8REC - chains C and D of the 9 polymer chains in the assembly; structure by electron microscopy, 3.50 A resolution.

# Chain C
Molecule: DNA-directed RNA polymerase subunit beta
Source organism: Escherichia coli K-12
UniProt: P0A8V2 (RPOB_ECOLI); residues 1-1341 here = UniProt positions 1-1341
Sequence (1341 residues; numbered 1 to 1341; the number before each row is that of its first residue):
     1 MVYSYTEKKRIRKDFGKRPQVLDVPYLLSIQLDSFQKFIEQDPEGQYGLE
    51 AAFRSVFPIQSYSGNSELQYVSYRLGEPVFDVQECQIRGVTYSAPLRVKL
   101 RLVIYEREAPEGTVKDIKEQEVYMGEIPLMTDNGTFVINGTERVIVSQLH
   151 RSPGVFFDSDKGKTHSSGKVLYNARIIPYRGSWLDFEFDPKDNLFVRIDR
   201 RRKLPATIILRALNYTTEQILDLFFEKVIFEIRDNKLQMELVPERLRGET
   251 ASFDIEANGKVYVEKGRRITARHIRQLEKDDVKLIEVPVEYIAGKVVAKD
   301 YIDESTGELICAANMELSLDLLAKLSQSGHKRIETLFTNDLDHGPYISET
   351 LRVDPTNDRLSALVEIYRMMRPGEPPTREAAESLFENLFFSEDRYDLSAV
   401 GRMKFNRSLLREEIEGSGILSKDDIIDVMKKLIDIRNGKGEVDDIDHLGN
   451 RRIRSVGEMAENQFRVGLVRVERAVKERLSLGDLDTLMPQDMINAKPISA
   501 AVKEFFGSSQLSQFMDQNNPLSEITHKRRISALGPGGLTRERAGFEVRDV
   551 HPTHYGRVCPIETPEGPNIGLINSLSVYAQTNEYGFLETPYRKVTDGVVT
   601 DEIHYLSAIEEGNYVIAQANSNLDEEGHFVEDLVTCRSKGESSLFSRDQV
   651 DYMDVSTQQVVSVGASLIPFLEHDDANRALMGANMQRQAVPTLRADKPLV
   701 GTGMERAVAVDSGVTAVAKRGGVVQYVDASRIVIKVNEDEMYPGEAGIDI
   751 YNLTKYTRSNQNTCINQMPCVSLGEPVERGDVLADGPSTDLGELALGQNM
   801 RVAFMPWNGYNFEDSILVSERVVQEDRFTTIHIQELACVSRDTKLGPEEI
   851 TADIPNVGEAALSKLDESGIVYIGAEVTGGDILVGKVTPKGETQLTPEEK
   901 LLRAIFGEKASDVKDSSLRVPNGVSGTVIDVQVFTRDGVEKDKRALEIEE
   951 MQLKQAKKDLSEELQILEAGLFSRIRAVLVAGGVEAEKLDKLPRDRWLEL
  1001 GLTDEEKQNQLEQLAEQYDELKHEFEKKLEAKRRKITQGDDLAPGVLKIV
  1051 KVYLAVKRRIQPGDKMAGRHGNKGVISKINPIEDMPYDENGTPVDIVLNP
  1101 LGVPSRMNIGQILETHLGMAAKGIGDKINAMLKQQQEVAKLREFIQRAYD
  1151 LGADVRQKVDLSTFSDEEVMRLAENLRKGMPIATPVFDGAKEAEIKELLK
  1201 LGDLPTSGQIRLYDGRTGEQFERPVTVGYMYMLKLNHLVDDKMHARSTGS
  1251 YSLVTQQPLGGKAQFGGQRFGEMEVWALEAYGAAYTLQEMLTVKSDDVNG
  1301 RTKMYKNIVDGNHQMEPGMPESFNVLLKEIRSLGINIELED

# Chain D
Molecule: DNA-directed RNA polymerase subunit beta'
Source organism: Escherichia coli K-12
UniProt: P0A8T7 (RPOC_ECOLI); residue numbers follow UniProt; this construct covers 4-1376
Sequence (1373 residues; numbered 4 to 1376; the number before each row is that of its first residue):
     4 LLKFLKAQTKTEEFDAIKIALASPDMIRSWSFGEVKKPETINYRTFKPER
    54 DGLFCARIFGPVKDYECLCGKYKRLKHRGVICEKCGVEVTQTKVRRERMG
   104 HIELASPTAHIWFLKSLPSRIGLLLDMPLRDIERVLYFESYVVIEGGMTN
   154 LERQQILTEEQYLDALEEFGDEFDAKMGAEAIQALLKSMDLEQECEQLRE
   204 ELNETNSETKRKKLTKRIKLLEAFVQSGNKPEWMILTVLPVLPPDLRPLV
   254 PLDGGRFATSDLNDLYRRVINRNNRLKRLLDLAAPDIIVRNEKRMLQEAV
   304 DALLDNGRRGRAITGSNKRPLKSLADMIKGKQGRFRQNLLGKRVDYSGRS
   354 VITVGPYLRLHQCGLPKKMALELFKPFIYGKLELRGLATTIKAAKKMVER
   404 EEAVVWDILDEVIREHPVLLNRAPTLHRLGIQAFEPVLIEGKAIQLHPLV
   454 CAAYNADFDGDQMAVHVPLTLEAQLEARALMMSTNNILSPANGEPIIVPS
   504 QDVVLGLYYMTRDCVNAKGEGMVLTGPKEAERLYRSGLASLHARVKVRIT
   554 EYEKDANGELVAKTSLKDTTVGRAILWMIVPKGLPYSIVNQALGKKAISK
   604 MLNTCYRILGLKPTVIFADQIMYTGFAYAARSGASVGIDDMVIPEKKHEI
   654 ISEAEAEVAEIQEQFQSGLVTAGERYNKVIDIWAAANDRVSKAMMDNLQT
   704 ETVINRDGQEEKQVSFNSIYMMADSGARGSAAQIRQLAGMRGLMAKPDGS
   754 IIETPITANFREGLNVLQYFISTHGARKGLADTALKTANSGYLTRRLVDV
   804 AQDLVVTEDDCGTHEGIMMTPVIEGGDVKEPLRDRVLGRVTAEDVLKPGT
   854 ADILVPRNTLLHEQWCDLLEENSVDAVKVRSVVSCDTDFGVCAHCYGRDL
   904 ARGHIINKGEAIGVIAAQSIGEPGTQLTMRTFHIGGAASRAAAESSIQVK
   954 NKGSIKLSNVKSVVNSSGKLVITSRNTELKLIDEFGRTKESYKVPYGAVL
  1004 AKGDGEQVAGGETVANWDPHTMPVITEVSGFVRFTDMIDGQTITRQTDEL
  1054 TGLSSLVVLDSAERTAGGKDLRPALKIVDAQGNDVLIPGTDMPAQYFLPG
  1104 KAIVQLEDGVQISSGDTLARIPQESGGTKDITGGLPRVADLFEARRPKEP
  1154 AILAEISGIVSFGKETKGKRRLVITPVDGSDPYEEMIPKWRQLNVFEGER
  1204 VERGDVISDGPEAPHDILRLRGVHAVTRYIVNEVQDVYRLQGVKINDKHI
  1254 EVIVRQMLRKATIVNAGSSDFLEGEQVEYSRVKIANRELEANGKVGATYS
  1304 RDLLGITKASLATESFISAASFQETTRVLTEAAVAGKRDELRGLKENVIV
  1354 GRLIPAGTGYAYHQDRMRRRAAG
Disordered / not traced: 933-944, 1050-1056, 1068-1074, 1089-1096, 1127-1135
Ion coordination: Zn2+ site 1: Cys-70, Leu-71, Cys-88; Mg2+: Asp-460, Asp-462, Asp-464 (shared with 1 residue of chain R); Zn2+ site 2: Cys-888, Cys-898

# How chain C and chain D interact
Residue-residue contacts (343):
  Phe-545(C) / Ala-784(D)
  Phe-545(C) / Asp-785(D)
  Phe-545(C) / Leu-788(D)  hydrophobic
  Arg-548(C) / Arg-780(D)  hydrogen bond (backbone-side chain)
  Arg-548(C) / Leu-788(D)
  Asp-549(C) / Arg-780(D)  hydrogen bond (backbone-side chain)
  Asp-549(C) / Lys-781(D)  salt bridge
  Val-550(C) / Phe-773(D)  hydrophobic
  Val-550(C) / Thr-776(D)
  Val-550(C) / His-777(D)  hydrogen bond (backbone-side chain)
  Val-550(C) / Arg-780(D)
  His-551(C) / Phe-773(D)
  Pro-552(C) / Phe-773(D)  hydrophobic
  His-554(C) / Phe-773(D)
  Tyr-555(C) / Val-769(D)
  Tyr-555(C) / Phe-773(D)  hydrophobic
  Pro-560(C) / Phe-773(D)  hydrophobic
  Pro-560(C) / Thr-776(D)
  Ile-561(C) / Tyr-772(D)  hydrophobic
  Thr-563(C) / Arg-780(D)
  Gly-566(C) / Ala-787(D)
  Ile-569(C) / Leu-783(D)  hydrophobic
  Asn-573(C) / Arg-780(D)  hydrogen bond
  Gln-618(C) / Val-769(D)
  Gln-618(C) / Leu-770(D)
  Asn-620(C) / Asn-768(D)
  Arg-637(C) / Leu-770(D)
  Ser-642(C) / Leu-770(D)
  Thr-657(C) / Val-769(D)
  Val-660(C) / Val-769(D)  hydrophobic
  Val-660(C) / Phe-773(D)  hydrophobic
  Leu-671(C) / Tyr-772(D)  hydrogen bond (backbone-side chain)
  Glu-672(C) / Phe-763(D)
  Glu-672(C) / Gly-766(D)
  Glu-672(C) / Leu-767(D)
  Glu-672(C) / Tyr-772(D)
  His-673(C) / Phe-763(D)  hydrogen bond (side chain-backbone)
  His-673(C) / Arg-764(D)  hydrogen bond (side chain-backbone)
  His-673(C) / Glu-765(D)
  His-673(C) / Gly-766(D)
  Asp-674(C) / Phe-763(D)
  Asp-674(C) / Tyr-772(D)  hydrogen bond (backbone-side chain)
  Asp-675(C) / Phe-763(D)
  Asp-675(C) / Tyr-772(D)
  Ala-676(C) / Tyr-772(D)
  Ala-676(C) / Ala-779(D)  hydrophobic
  Ala-679(C) / Tyr-772(D)
  Leu-680(C) / Leu-783(D)  hydrophobic
  Phe-804(C) / Ala-637(D)
  Phe-804(C) / Ser-638(D)  hydrogen bond (backbone-side chain)
  Met-805(C) / Ala-637(D)
  Pro-806(C) / Asp-505(D)
  Pro-806(C) / Ala-632(D)
  Pro-806(C) / Ala-633(D)
  Pro-806(C) / Ala-637(D)
  Asn-808(C) / Pro-359(D)
  Asn-808(C) / Phe-629(D)
  Asn-808(C) / Ala-633(D)
  Gly-809(C) / Val-357(D)
  Gly-809(C) / Pro-359(D)
  Gly-809(C) / Phe-629(D)
  Tyr-810(C) / Val-357(D)
  Tyr-810(C) / Pro-359(D)
  Asn-811(C) / Asp-505(D)
  Phe-812(C) / Val-357(D)  hydrophobic
  Phe-812(C) / Pro-451(D)  hydrophobic
  Phe-812(C) / Phe-461(D)
  Phe-812(C) / Ser-503(D)
  Phe-812(C) / Gln-504(D)
  Phe-812(C) / Asp-505(D)
  Phe-812(C) / Phe-629(D)  hydrophobic
  Glu-813(C) / Asp-460(D)
  Glu-813(C) / Phe-461(D)
  Glu-813(C) / Gln-504(D)  hydrogen bond
  Asp-814(C) / Asp-460(D)
  Asp-814(C) / Phe-461(D)
  Asp-814(C) / Asp-462(D)
  Ser-815(C) / Val-357(D)
  Ser-815(C) / Phe-461(D)
  Gln-1061(C) / Lys-445(D)
  Gly-1063(C) / Val-354(D)
  Gly-1063(C) / Ala-446(D)
  Lys-1065(C) / Asp-462(D)
  Lys-1073(C) / Asp-462(D)
  Gly-1074(C) / Phe-461(D)
  Gly-1074(C) / Asp-462(D)
  Val-1075(C) / Val-354(D)  hydrophobic
  Val-1075(C) / Ile-355(D)
  Val-1075(C) / Phe-461(D)  hydrogen bond (backbone-backbone)
  Val-1075(C) / Gly-463(D)
  Ile-1076(C) / Thr-356(D)
  Ser-1077(C) / Val-357(D)
  Asn-1099(C) / Asp-505(D)  hydrogen bond
  Pro-1100(C) / Ala-637(D)
  Pro-1100(C) / Val-639(D)  hydrophobic
  Leu-1101(C) / Gln-504(D)
  Leu-1101(C) / Asp-505(D)
  Leu-1101(C) / Leu-508(D)  hydrophobic
  Leu-1101(C) / Met-725(D)  hydrophobic
  Leu-1101(C) / Arg-731(D)
  Val-1103(C) / Val-639(D)  hydrophobic
  Pro-1104(C) / Met-725(D)  hydrophobic
  Pro-1104(C) / Gln-736(D)
  Pro-1104(C) / Leu-740(D)  hydrophobic
  Ser-1105(C) / Arg-731(D)
  Ser-1105(C) / Gln-736(D)
  Arg-1106(C) / Arg-731(D)
  Met-1107(C) / Gln-736(D)
  Met-1107(C) / Gln-739(D)  hydrogen bond
  Met-1107(C) / Leu-740(D)  hydrophobic
  Met-1107(C) / Phe-763(D)  hydrophobic
  Ile-1109(C) / Ile-641(D)  hydrophobic
  Ile-1109(C) / Met-644(D)  hydrophobic
  Ile-1109(C) / Leu-740(D)  hydrophobic
  Ile-1109(C) / Phe-763(D)  hydrophobic
  Ile-1112(C) / Val-639(D)
  Ile-1112(C) / Gly-640(D)
  Ile-1112(C) / Ile-641(D)
  Leu-1113(C) / Ile-641(D)  hydrophobic
  His-1116(C) / Ile-641(D)  hydrogen bond (side chain-backbone)
  Phe-1187(C) / Leu-767(D)
  Phe-1187(C) / Tyr-772(D)  hydrophobic
  Glu-1192(C) / Ile-641(D)
  Glu-1192(C) / Arg-764(D)  salt bridge
  Lys-1196(C) / Ile-641(D)
  Lys-1196(C) / Asp-642(D)  salt bridge
  Gln-1209(C) / Gly-640(D)
  Glu-1219(C) / Arg-634(D)  salt bridge
  Gln-1220(C) / Arg-634(D)  hydrogen bond (backbone-side chain)
  Phe-1221(C) / Ala-633(D)
  Phe-1221(C) / Arg-634(D)
  Phe-1221(C) / Gly-636(D)
  Glu-1222(C) / Tyr-512(D)
  Glu-1222(C) / Tyr-537(D)
  Glu-1222(C) / Arg-634(D)
  Glu-1222(C) / Ser-635(D)
  Arg-1223(C) / Tyr-512(D)
  Arg-1223(C) / Ser-635(D)  hydrogen bond (backbone-backbone)
  Arg-1223(C) / Gly-636(D)
  Arg-1223(C) / Phe-719(D)  hydrogen bond (side chain-backbone)
  Arg-1223(C) / Ser-721(D)
  Arg-1223(C) / Met-724(D)
  Pro-1224(C) / Ser-638(D)
  Val-1225(C) / Gly-636(D)
  Val-1225(C) / Ser-638(D)
  Thr-1226(C) / Ser-638(D)  hydrogen bond (backbone-side chain)
  Thr-1226(C) / Val-639(D)
  Thr-1226(C) / Gly-640(D)
  Val-1239(C) / Lys-445(D)
  Asp-1240(C) / Lys-445(D)
  Lys-1242(C) / Arg-352(D)
  Lys-1242(C) / Ser-353(D)
  Lys-1242(C) / Val-354(D)
  Lys-1242(C) / Gln-465(D)
  Met-1243(C) / Arg-352(D)
  Met-1243(C) / Met-372(D)  hydrophobic
  Met-1243(C) / Lys-445(D)
  His-1244(C) / Gly-351(D)
  His-1244(C) / Arg-352(D)  hydrogen bond (backbone-backbone)
  His-1244(C) / Met-372(D)
  Ala-1245(C) / Ser-350(D)
  Ala-1245(C) / Met-372(D)
  Ala-1245(C) / Glu-375(D)
  Ala-1245(C) / Leu-376(D)  hydrophobic
  Arg-1246(C) / Asp-348(D)
  Arg-1246(C) / Tyr-349(D)  hydrogen bond (backbone-backbone)
  Arg-1246(C) / Ser-350(D)  hydrogen bond (backbone-backbone)
  Arg-1246(C) / Glu-375(D)
  Arg-1246(C) / Leu-376(D)
  Ser-1247(C) / Asp-348(D)
  Ser-1247(C) / Tyr-349(D)
  Ser-1247(C) / Glu-375(D)  hydrogen bond (side chain-backbone)
  Thr-1248(C) / Asp-348(D)
  Thr-1248(C) / Tyr-349(D)
  Tyr-1251(C) / Asp-348(D)  hydrogen bond
  Leu-1253(C) / Arg-99(D)  hydrogen bond (backbone-side chain)
  Val-1254(C) / Asp-248(D)
  Val-1254(C) / Pro-251(D)
  Thr-1255(C) / Gln-340(D)  hydrogen bond
  Gln-1256(C) / Arg-99(D)
  Gln-1257(C) / Gln-340(D)  hydrogen bond (side chain-backbone)
  Gln-1257(C) / Lys-345(D)
  Pro-1258(C) / Arg-346(D)
  Leu-1259(C) / Arg-346(D)
  Gly-1260(C) / Arg-346(D)
  Gly-1261(C) / Arg-346(D)
  Phe-1265(C) / Glu-375(D)
  Gly-1267(C) / Arg-346(D)  hydrogen bond (backbone-side chain)
  Gly-1267(C) / Val-347(D)
  Gln-1268(C) / Val-347(D)  hydrogen bond (backbone-backbone)
  Gln-1268(C) / Ser-350(D)
  Gln-1268(C) / Gly-351(D)
  Gln-1268(C) / Arg-352(D)
  Gln-1268(C) / Ala-467(D)
  Gln-1268(C) / His-469(D)
  Arg-1269(C) / Phe-338(D)  hydrogen bond (side chain-backbone)
  Arg-1269(C) / Arg-339(D)  hydrogen bond (side chain-backbone)
  Arg-1269(C) / Gly-344(D)  hydrogen bond (side chain-backbone)
  Arg-1269(C) / Arg-346(D)
  Phe-1270(C) / Leu-343(D)
  Phe-1270(C) / Gly-344(D)
  Phe-1270(C) / Lys-345(D)  hydrogen bond (backbone-backbone)
  Phe-1270(C) / His-469(D)
  Gly-1271(C) / Leu-343(D)
  Glu-1272(C) / Phe-338(D)
  Glu-1272(C) / Leu-342(D)
  Glu-1272(C) / Leu-343(D)  hydrogen bond (backbone-backbone)
  Glu-1272(C) / Arg-798(D)  salt bridge
  Met-1273(C) / Thr-428(D)
  Glu-1274(C) / Asn-424(D)
  Glu-1274(C) / Ala-426(D)
  Glu-1274(C) / Thr-428(D)
  Val-1275(C) / Leu-343(D)  hydrophobic
  Trp-1276(C) / Arg-798(D)
  Trp-1276(C) / Val-801(D)
  Trp-1276(C) / Val-917(D)
  Trp-1276(C) / Gln-921(D)  hydrogen bond (backbone-side chain)
  Ala-1277(C) / Arg-431(D)
  Ala-1277(C) / Ile-434(D)  hydrophobic
  Ala-1277(C) / Gln-921(D)
  Leu-1278(C) / Met-484(D)  hydrophobic
  Glu-1279(C) / Ala-914(D)
  Glu-1279(C) / Val-917(D)
  Glu-1279(C) / Leu-1347(D)
  Glu-1279(C) / Val-1351(D)
  Glu-1279(C) / Ile-1357(D)
  Ala-1280(C) / Arg-431(D)
  Ala-1280(C) / Ile-918(D)
  Ala-1280(C) / Gln-921(D)
  Tyr-1281(C) / Arg-431(D)  hydrogen bond (side chain-backbone)
  Tyr-1281(C) / Leu-432(D)
  Tyr-1281(C) / Ile-434(D)
  Tyr-1281(C) / Gln-435(D)
  Tyr-1281(C) / Leu-483(D)
  Tyr-1281(C) / Met-484(D)  hydrophobic
  Tyr-1281(C) / Asn-489(D)  hydrogen bond
  Gly-1282(C) / Ala-1359(D)
  Gly-1282(C) / Gly-1360(D)
  Gly-1282(C) / Thr-1361(D)  hydrogen bond (backbone-backbone)
  Ala-1283(C) / Glu-479(D)
  Ala-1284(C) / Glu-479(D)  hydrogen bond (backbone-side chain)
  Ala-1284(C) / Leu-1356(D)
  Ala-1284(C) / Ile-1357(D)  hydrophobic
  Ala-1284(C) / Ala-1359(D)
  Ala-1284(C) / Thr-1361(D)  hydrogen bond (backbone-side chain)
  Ala-1284(C) / Gly-1362(D)
  Tyr-1285(C) / Glu-475(D)
  Tyr-1285(C) / Glu-479(D)  hydrogen bond (backbone-side chain)
  Tyr-1285(C) / Leu-1356(D)
  Tyr-1285(C) / Thr-1361(D)
  Thr-1286(C) / Ala-476(D)
  Thr-1286(C) / Glu-479(D)  hydrogen bond (backbone-side chain)
  Leu-1287(C) / Val-1351(D)  hydrophobic
  Leu-1287(C) / Ile-1357(D)  hydrophobic
  Gln-1288(C) / Gly-1354(D)
  Gln-1288(C) / Leu-1356(D)
  Glu-1289(C) / Val-470(D)
  Glu-1289(C) / Pro-471(D)
  Glu-1289(C) / Leu-472(D)  hydrogen bond (side chain-backbone)
  Glu-1289(C) / Thr-473(D)  hydrogen bond
  Glu-1289(C) / Ala-476(D)
  Met-1290(C) / Val-347(D)
  Leu-1291(C) / Lys-345(D)  hydrogen bond (backbone-side chain)
  Leu-1291(C) / Val-1351(D)
  Thr-1292(C) / Gly-1354(D)
  Lys-1294(C) / Asp-348(D)
  Lys-1294(C) / Val-470(D)  hydrogen bond (side chain-backbone)
  Lys-1294(C) / Leu-472(D)
  Ser-1295(C) / Lys-345(D)
  Ser-1295(C) / Arg-346(D)
  Asp-1296(C) / Lys-345(D)
  Met-1304(C) / Leu-472(D)
  Met-1304(C) / Thr-473(D)
  Tyr-1305(C) / Tyr-349(D)
  Tyr-1305(C) / Pro-379(D)  hydrophobic
  Tyr-1305(C) / Tyr-382(D)
  Ile-1308(C) / Pro-379(D)  hydrophobic
  Ile-1308(C) / Phe-380(D)
  Ile-1308(C) / Leu-472(D)  hydrophobic
  Val-1309(C) / Gly-383(D)
  His-1313(C) / Phe-380(D)
  His-1313(C) / Thr-473(D)
  His-1313(C) / Leu-474(D)
  His-1313(C) / Gln-477(D)
  Pro-1320(C) / Lys-345(D)
  Pro-1320(C) / Val-1353(D)
  Glu-1321(C) / Arg-99(D)  salt bridge
  Ser-1322(C) / Lys-332(D)
  Ser-1322(C) / Gln-340(D)  hydrogen bond (side chain-backbone)
  Ser-1322(C) / Asn-341(D)
  Ser-1322(C) / Lys-345(D)
  Phe-1323(C) / Ile-20(D)  hydrophobic
  Phe-1323(C) / Asn-341(D)
  Phe-1323(C) / Ile-1352(D)  hydrophobic
  Val-1325(C) / Arg-99(D)
  Val-1325(C) / Leu-249(D)  hydrophobic
  Val-1325(C) / Lys-332(D)
  Leu-1326(C) / Ile-331(D)  hydrophobic
  Leu-1326(C) / Arg-337(D)
  Lys-1328(C) / Glu-100(D)
  Lys-1328(C) / Leu-245(D)
  Lys-1328(C) / Pro-246(D)
  Lys-1328(C) / Leu-249(D)
  Glu-1329(C) / Leu-245(D)
  Glu-1329(C) / Met-330(D)
  Glu-1329(C) / Ile-331(D)
  Glu-1329(C) / Lys-332(D)  salt bridge
  Arg-1331(C) / Trp-33(D)
  Arg-1331(C) / Met-102(D)
  Arg-1331(C) / Pro-243(D)
  Ser-1332(C) / Met-102(D)
  Ser-1332(C) / Pro-243(D)
  Ser-1332(C) / Leu-245(D)
  Ser-1332(C) / Tyr-269(D)  hydrogen bond
  Ser-1332(C) / Leu-327(D)
  Leu-1333(C) / Trp-115(D)
  Leu-1333(C) / Pro-243(D)
  Leu-1333(C) / Leu-327(D)  hydrophobic
  Gly-1334(C) / Leu-24(D)
  Gly-1334(C) / Ala-25(D)  hydrogen bond (backbone-backbone)
  Gly-1334(C) / His-113(D)  hydrogen bond (backbone-side chain)
  Ile-1335(C) / Ile-22(D)  hydrophobic
  Ile-1335(C) / Ala-23(D)
  Ile-1335(C) / Trp-115(D)
  Asn-1336(C) / Ile-22(D)
  Asn-1336(C) / Ala-23(D)  hydrogen bond (backbone-backbone)
  Asn-1336(C) / Leu-24(D)
  Asn-1336(C) / Ala-25(D)
  Asn-1336(C) / Met-29(D)  hydrogen bond
  Asn-1336(C) / Trp-33(D)
  Ile-1337(C) / Ile-20(D)  hydrophobic
  Ile-1337(C) / Lys-21(D)
  Ile-1337(C) / Phe-1319(D)  hydrophobic
  Glu-1338(C) / Ile-20(D)
  Glu-1338(C) / Lys-21(D)  hydrogen bond (backbone-backbone)
  Leu-1339(C) / Glu-15(D)
  Leu-1339(C) / Phe-17(D)  hydrophobic
  Leu-1339(C) / Ile-20(D)  hydrophobic
  Glu-1340(C) / Phe-17(D)
  Glu-1340(C) / Asp-18(D)  hydrogen bond (backbone-backbone)
  Glu-1340(C) / Ala-19(D)
  Glu-1340(C) / Lys-21(D)
  Glu-1340(C) / Arg-1341(D)  salt bridge
Interface residues without a listed pair, chain C (154 interface residues in all): Cys-559, Glu-565, Gly-570, Asn-677, Trp-807, Pro-1062, Asp-1214, Thr-1217, Asn-1299, Met-1319, Asp-1341
Interface residues without a listed pair, chain D (172 interface residues in all): Ala-10, Glu-16, Leu-307, Tyr-360, Lys-371, Lys-378, Leu-422, His-430, Gln-448, Arg-538, Leu-544, Asp-643, Asn-720, Gly-732, Thr-757, Ser-775, Thr-797, Ile-1320, Ala-1336, Arg-1355

# Overview
154 residues of chain C and 172 residues of chain D are in contact, with 53 hydrogen bonds and 8 salt bridges.
Polar contacts include Asp-549(C)/Lys-781(D), Glu-1192(C)/Arg-764(D) and Lys-1196(C)/Asp-642(D). Asp-460(D),
Asp-462(D) and Asp-464(D) form the Mg2+ site.
Here chain C is DNA-directed RNA polymerase subunit beta and chain D is DNA-directed RNA polymerase subunit
beta', both from Escherichia coli K-12. Entry 8REC (Cryo-EM structure of bacterial RNA polymerase-sigma54
initial transcribing complex - 7nt complex) was determined by electron microscopy together with 8RE4, 8REA,
8REB, 8RED and 8REE from the same study.
